3B4N - chain A; structure by X-ray diffraction, 1.45 A resolution.

# Chain A
Name: Endo-pectate lyase
Source organism: Erwinia chrysanthemi
Notes: EC 4.2.2.2
UniProtKB: O50325 (O50325_ERWCH); residues 1-344 here = UniProt positions 1-344
Chain sequence (344 residues; row label = number of the first residue in the row):
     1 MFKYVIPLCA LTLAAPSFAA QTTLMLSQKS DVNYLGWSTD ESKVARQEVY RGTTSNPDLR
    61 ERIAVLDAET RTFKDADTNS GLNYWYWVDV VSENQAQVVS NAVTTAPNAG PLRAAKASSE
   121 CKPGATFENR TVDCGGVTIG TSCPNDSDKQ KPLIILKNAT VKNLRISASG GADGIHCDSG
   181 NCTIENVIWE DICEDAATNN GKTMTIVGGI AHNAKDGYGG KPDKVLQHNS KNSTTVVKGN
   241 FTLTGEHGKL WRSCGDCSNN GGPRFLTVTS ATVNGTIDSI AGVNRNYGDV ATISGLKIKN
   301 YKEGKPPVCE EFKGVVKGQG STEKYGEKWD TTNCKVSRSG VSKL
Disordered / not traced: 1-19, 108-118
Cystine bridges: C121-C134, C143-C193, C177-C182, C254-C257, C309-C334
Ion coordination: Zn2+ site 1: D146 (shared with 2 residues of chain B); Zn2+ site 2: D148 (shared with 2 residues of chain B); Zn2+ site 3: D173, D195; Zn2+ site 4: D173, H176; Zn2+ site 5: H176, D178; Ca2+: D191, I192, N213, Y218
From the paper describing this entry:
  - mutagenesis - K224R: abolished catalytic activity
  - mutagenesis - K249R, R252K: decreased catalytic activity
  - catalytic residues: K224

# Summary
D173 and D195 form the Zn2+ site 3. The Zn2+ site 4 is built by D173 and H176. The paper reports the catalytic
residue K224; K249R and R252K reduce catalytic activity.
Chain A is Endo-pectate lyase (Erwinia chrysanthemi); the structure, Crystal Structure Analysis of Pectate
Lyase PelI from Erwinia chrysanthemi, was determined by X-ray diffraction together with 3B8Y and 3B90 from the
same study.
